Entry 4RUR (X-ray diffraction, 2.50 A resolution); this record covers chains H and Z of the 28 polymer chains in the assembly.

Chain H:
Name: Proteasome subunit beta type-2
From: Saccharomyces cerevisiae
Notes: EC 3.4.25.1
UniProtKB: P25043 (PSB2_YEAST); residues 1-232 here correspond to UniProt positions 30-261 (UniProt number = residue number + 29)
Chain sequence (232 residues; numbered 1 to 232; the number before each row is that of its first residue):
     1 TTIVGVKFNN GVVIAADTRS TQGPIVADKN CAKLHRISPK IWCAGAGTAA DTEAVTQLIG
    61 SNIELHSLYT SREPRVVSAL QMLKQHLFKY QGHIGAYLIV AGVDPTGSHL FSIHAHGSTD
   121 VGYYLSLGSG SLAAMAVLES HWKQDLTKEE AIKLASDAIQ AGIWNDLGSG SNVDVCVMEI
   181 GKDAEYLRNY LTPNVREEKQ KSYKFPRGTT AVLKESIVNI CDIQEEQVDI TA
Disordered / not traced: 227-232
Curated features (UniProtKB/Swiss-Prot):
  - active site: Thr1 (Nucleophile)
Ion coordination: Mg2+: Gln91 (shared with 1 residue of chain N)

Chain Z:
Name: Proteasome subunit beta type-6
From: Saccharomyces cerevisiae
Notes: EC 3.4.25.1
UniProtKB: P23724 (PSB6_YEAST); residues 1-222 here correspond to UniProt positions 20-241 (UniProt number = residue number + 19)
Chain sequence (222 residues; each row starts with the number of its first residue):
     1 QFNPYGDNGG TILGIAGEDF AVLAGDTRNI TDYSINSRYE PKVFDCGDNI VMSANGFAAD
    61 GDALVKRFKN SVKWYHFDHN DKKLSINSAA RNIQHLLYGK RFFPYYVHTI IAGLDEDGKG
   121 AVYSFDPVGS YEREQCRAGG AAASLIMPFL DNQVNFKNQY EPGTNGKVKK PLKYLSVEEV
   181 IKLVRDSFTS ATERHIQVGD GLEILIVTKD GVRKEFYELK RD
Ion coordination: Mg2+ near Thr192 (its only coordinating residue here)
Small-molecule neighbours: 3WE ((2E,3aR,14aS)-9-bromo-2-imino-1,2,3,5,6,14a-hexahydro-4H,8H-imidazo[4',5':5,6]pyrrolo[1',2':4,5]pyrazino[1,2-a]indol-8-one): His108, Ser124, Phe125, Asp126, Ser130, Tyr131, Glu132, Glu134, Arg137

How chain H and chain Z interact:
Contacting residue pairs (59):
  Arg19(H) with Ile196(Z); Asp222(Z), salt bridge
  Pro24(H) with Arg194(Z); His195(Z); Ile196(Z), hydrogen bond (backbone-backbone)
  Ile25(H) with Leu145(Z), hydrophobic; Arg194(Z); His195(Z)
  Val26(H) with Glu193(Z); Arg194(Z), hydrogen bond (backbone-side chain); Ile196(Z), hydrophobic
  Ala27(H) with Arg194(Z), hydrogen bond (backbone-side chain)
  Lys29(H) with Glu193(Z), salt bridge; Arg194(Z)
  Ile163(H) with Asp222(Z)
  Trp164(H) with Ile35(Z); Arg38(Z), hydrogen bond (backbone-side chain); Arg221(Z); Asp222(Z)
  Asn165(H) with Tyr33(Z); Arg38(Z)
  Asp166(H) with Tyr33(Z)
  Leu167(H) with Arg28(Z); Ile30(Z), hydrophobic; Asp32(Z); Tyr33(Z), hydrogen bond (backbone-backbone); Ile35(Z), hydrophobic; Ile196(Z)
  Gly168(H) with Tyr33(Z)
  Ser169(H) with Asp222(Z)
  Gly170(H) with Asp222(Z)
  Ser171(H) with Asp222(Z), hydrogen bond (backbone-side chain)
  Asn194(H) with Lys220(Z), hydrogen bond (backbone-side chain); Asp222(Z)
  Arg196(H) with Thr189(Z); Ser190(Z); Glu193(Z)
  Glu197(H) with Arg185(Z), salt bridge
  Lys199(H) with Asp186(Z)
  Gln200(H) with Lys182(Z); Arg185(Z), hydrogen bond; Asp186(Z), hydrogen bond (backbone-side chain)
  Lys201(H) with Glu179(Z); Asp186(Z)
  Tyr203(H) with Phe149(Z); Gln153(Z); Leu183(Z); Asp186(Z), hydrogen bond
  Phe205(H) with Asn152(Z); Gln153(Z); Gln159(Z)
  Pro206(H) with Pro162(Z), hydrophobic
  Arg207(H) with Pro162(Z)
  Gly208(H) with Pro162(Z)
  Thr209(H) with Gln159(Z); Tyr160(Z), hydrogen bond (backbone-backbone)
  Thr210(H) with Asn165(Z)
  Ala211(H) with Gly166(Z)
  Val212(H) with Asn165(Z)
Other interface residues (no listed pair), chain H (34 interface residues in all): Thr21, Gly23, Asp28, Val195
Other interface residues (no listed pair), chain Z (34 interface residues in all): Ser34, Asn158, Glu161, Gln197, Glu218

Overview:
The chain H/chain Z interface involves 34 residues from each chain; the contacts include 11 hydrogen bonds and
3 salt bridges. Polar pairs include Arg19(H)-Asp222(Z), Lys29(H)-Glu193(Z) and Glu197(H)-Arg185(Z). Chain Z
binds compound 3WE. UniProt lists active-site residue Thr1(H) on chain H.
Here chain H is Proteasome subunit beta type-2 and chain Z is Proteasome subunit beta type-6, both from
Saccharomyces cerevisiae. Entry 4RUR (Yeast 20S proteasome in complex with the alkaloid indolo-phakellin (4))
was determined by X-ray diffraction.
